4QOS - chain A; structure by X-ray diffraction, 1.42 A resolution.

Chain A:
Name: Psp operon transcriptional activator
Organism: Escherichia coli
Notes: fragment: Phage Shock protein F AAA DOMAIN, RESIDUES 1-265
UniProtKB: P37344 (PSPF_ECOLI); numbering as in UniProt (aligned over 1-265)
Sequence (265 residues; row label = number of the first residue in the row):
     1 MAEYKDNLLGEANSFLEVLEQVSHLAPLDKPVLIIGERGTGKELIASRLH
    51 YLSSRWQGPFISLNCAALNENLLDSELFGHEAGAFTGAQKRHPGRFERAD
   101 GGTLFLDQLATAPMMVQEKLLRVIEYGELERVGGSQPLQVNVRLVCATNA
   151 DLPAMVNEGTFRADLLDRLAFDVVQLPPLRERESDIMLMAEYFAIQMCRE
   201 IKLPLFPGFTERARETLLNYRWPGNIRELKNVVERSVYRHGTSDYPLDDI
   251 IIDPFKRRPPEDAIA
Unresolved in the structure: 1-7, 82-90, 258-265
Sequence notes: engineered mutation Gln108 (Glu in P37344)
Small-molecule neighbours: ADP (adenosine-5'-diphosphate): Leu8, Leu9, Phe15, Glu37, Arg38, Gly39, Thr40, Gly41, Lys42, Glu43, Leu44, Met189, Phe193, Ile226, Arg227
UniProt features mapped onto this chain:
  - binding site (ATP): Gly36 to Glu43
From the paper describing this entry:
  - conformationally variable residues (side-chain flip): Asp164
  - contacts within the chain: Arg162-Asp164
  - self-association interface (contacts with another copy of this molecule); pairs are residue here / residue on that copy: Arg162-Gln108
  - mutagenesis - W56A/E108Q, T86A/E108Q: increased catalytic activity on ATP
  - mutagenesis - E108Q (<1% activity): decreased catalytic activity on ATP
  - mutagenesis - E108Q (30-fold): increased binding to ATP

In short:
Ligands of chain A: ADP. UniProt lists 8 ATP-binding residues. The paper reports that W56A/E108Q and
T86A/E108Q increase catalytic activity on ATP; conformational variability at Asp164.
Chain A is Psp operon transcriptional activator (Escherichia coli); the structure, CRYSTAL STRUCTURE OF
PSPF(1-265) E108Q MUTANT bound to ADP, was determined by X-ray diffraction (same publication as 4QNM and
4QNR).
